Entry 5OPM (X-ray diffraction, 1.68 A resolution); this record covers chain A.

[Chain A]
Molecule: Cytosolic purine 5'-nucleotidase
Organism: Homo sapiens
Notes: EC 3.1.3.5
Reference sequence: P49902 (5NTC_HUMAN); numbering as in UniProt; present here: 3-400, 409-488
Sequence (478 residues; row label = number of the first residue in the row; note: 8 numbers in that range are skipped by the numbering (no residue carries them; nothing is unmodelled there)):
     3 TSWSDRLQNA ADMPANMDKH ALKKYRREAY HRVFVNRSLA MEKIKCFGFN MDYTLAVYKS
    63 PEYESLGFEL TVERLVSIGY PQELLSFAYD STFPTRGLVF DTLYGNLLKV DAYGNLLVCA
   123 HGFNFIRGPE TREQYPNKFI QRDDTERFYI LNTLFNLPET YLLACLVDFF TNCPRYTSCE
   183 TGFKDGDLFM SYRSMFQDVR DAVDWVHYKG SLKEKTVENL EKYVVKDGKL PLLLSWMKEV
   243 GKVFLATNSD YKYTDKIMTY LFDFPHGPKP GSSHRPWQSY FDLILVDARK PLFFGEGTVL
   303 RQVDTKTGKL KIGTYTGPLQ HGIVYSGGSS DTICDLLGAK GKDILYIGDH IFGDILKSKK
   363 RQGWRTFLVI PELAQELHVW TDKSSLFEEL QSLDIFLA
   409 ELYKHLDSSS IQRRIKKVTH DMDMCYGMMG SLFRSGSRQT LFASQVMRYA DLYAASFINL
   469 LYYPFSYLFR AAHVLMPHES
Not modelled in the structure: 409-417
Sequence notes: engineered mutation N52 (Asp in P49902), W238 (Arg in P49902)
Bound ions: Mg2+: D54, D351 (together with phosphate ion)
Small-molecule neighbours:
  - 2'-deoxyadenosine 5'-triphosphate (DTP): R144, D145, T147, I152, N154, I353, F354, L358, K362, Q453, R456, Y457
  - 2'-deoxyadenosine 5'-triphosphate: R144, D145, T147, I152, N154, I353, F354, L358, K362, Q453, R456, Y457
Swiss-Prot annotation at these positions:
  - active site: D54 (Proton donor)
  - binding site (GMP): D54, R202, D206, K215, T249, N250, K292
  - binding site (IMP): D54, R202, D206, K215, T249, N250, S251, K292
  - binding site (Mg(2+)): D54, D351
  - binding site ((2R)-2,3-bisphosphoglycerate): R144, K362, Y457
  - binding site (ATP): R144, N154, Q453, R456
  - binding site (dATP): R144, N154, Q453, R456
  - binding site (adenosine): N154, M436, Q453
  - binding site (P(1),P(4)-bis(5'-adenosyl) tetraphosphate): N154, K362, Q453, Y457
  - modified residue: S418 (Phosphoserine)
  - natural variant: L460 (L460P: In SPG45; uncertain significance)
From the paper describing this entry:
  - disease-associated variants - R238W, L375F: increased catalytic activity
  - conformationally variable residues (order/disorder transition): H352, F354
  - mutagenesis - R238W, L375F: increased catalytic activity
  - mutagenesis - D52N: abolished catalytic activity (citing earlier work)
  - mutagenesis - T3A: unchanged catalytic activity
  - mutagenesis - D52N/R367Q: increased growth in response to 6-thioguanine
  - disease-associated variants - R34Q, R195Q, D415A, D415H, D415V, D415Y (citing earlier work)

[Summary]
Ligands of chain A: 2'-deoxyadenosine 5'-triphosphate. D54 and D351 coordinate Mg2+. UniProt lists active-site
residue D54, 7 GMP-binding residues, 8 IMP-binding residues and Mg2+-binding residues D54 and D351. From the
paper: R238W and L375F increase catalytic activity; conformational variability at H352 and F354; 5
substitutions were tested in all.
Chain A is Cytosolic purine 5'-nucleotidase (Homo sapiens); the structure, Crystal structure of D52N/R238W
cN-II mutant bound to dATP and free phosphate, was determined by X-ray diffraction together with 5OPK, 5OPL,
5OPN, 5OPO and 5OPP from the same study.
